PDB entry 1HB2 | X-ray diffraction, 1.30 A resolution | chain A

# Chain A
Molecule: Isopenicillin N synthase
From: Emericella nidulans (strain FGSC A4 / ATCC 38163 / CBS 112.46 / NRRL 194 / M139)
UniProt: P05326 (IPNS_EMENI); residues 1-331 here = UniProt positions 1-331
Amino-acid sequence (331 residues; each row starts with the number of its first residue):
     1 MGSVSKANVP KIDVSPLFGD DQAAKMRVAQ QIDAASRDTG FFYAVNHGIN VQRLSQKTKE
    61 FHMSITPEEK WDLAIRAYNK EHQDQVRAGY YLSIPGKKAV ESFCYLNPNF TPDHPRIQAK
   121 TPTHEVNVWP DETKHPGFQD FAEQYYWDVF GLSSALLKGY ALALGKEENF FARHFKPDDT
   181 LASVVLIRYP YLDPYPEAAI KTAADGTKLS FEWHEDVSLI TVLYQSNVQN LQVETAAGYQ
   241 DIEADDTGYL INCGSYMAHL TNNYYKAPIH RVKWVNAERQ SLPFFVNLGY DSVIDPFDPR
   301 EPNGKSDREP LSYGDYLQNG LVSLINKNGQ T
Not modelled in the structure: 1-2
Metal / ion sites: Fe2+: H214, D216, H270 (together with L-D-(a-aminoadipoyl)-L-(b-oxo)-cysteine)
Residues lining bound ligands: L-D-(a-aminoadipoyl)-L-(b-oxo)-cysteine (SCV; N6-[(1S)-2-{[(1R)-1-carboxy-2-methylpropyl]oxy}-1-(mercaptocarbonyl)-2-oxoethyl]-6-oxo-L-lysine): R87, Y91, C104, S183, V185, I187, Y189, F211, H214, D216, L223, Q225, L231, V272, S281, P283, F285, L321, L324, T331
UniProt features mapped onto this chain:
  - binding site (isopenicillin N): R87, Y91, S183, Y189, S281
  - binding site (N-[(5S)-5-amino-5-carboxypentanoyl]-L-cysteinyl-D-valine): R87, Y91, S183, Y189, H214, D216, S281
  - binding site (Fe(2+)): H214, D216, H270
  - binding site (2-oxoglutarate): R279
  - site: F211 (Transition state stabilizer)
  - mutagenesis: K98 (K98E: Strongly reduced the catalytic activity), L223 (L223I/V: Strongly reduced the catalytic activity), L231 (L231I/V: Strongly reduced the catalytic activity; L231T: Abolishes the catalytic activity), V272 (V272T: Strongly reduced the catalytic activity), P283 (P283A/I/V: Strongly reduced the catalytic activity; P283L: Abolishes the catalytic activity)
What the authors report for this chain:
  - Fe2+ coordination: D216
  - catalytic residues: D216, N252 (proposed by the authors, not directly observed)

# In short
Bound to chain A: L-D-(a-aminoadipoyl)-L-(b-oxo)-cysteine. The Fe2+ site is built by H214, D216 and H270.
UniProt lists 5 isopenicillin N-binding residues, 7
N-[(5S)-5-amino-5-carboxypentanoyl]-L-cysteinyl-D-valine-binding residues, 3 Fe2+-binding residues and residue
binding 2-oxoglutarate R279. The paper reports catalytic residues D216 and N252; Fe2+ coordination by D216.
Chain A is Isopenicillin N synthase (Emericella nidulans (strain FGSC A4 / ATCC 38163 / CBS 112.46 / NRRL 194
/ M139)); the structure, Isopenicillin N synthase from aspergillus nidulans (oxygen exposed product from
anaerobic acov Fe complex), was determined by X-ray diffraction (same publication as 1HB1, 1HB3 and 1HB4).
